9C91 - chains A and B; structure by electron microscopy, 2.78 A resolution.

== Chain A ==
Molecule: Sulfite reductase [NADPH] flavoprotein alpha-component
Source organism: Escherichia coli
Notes: EC 1.8.1.2
Reference sequence: A0A8S7Y2L5 (A0A8S7Y2L5_ECOLX); residues 64-599 here = UniProt positions 64-599
Amino-acid sequence (575 residues; numbered 25 to 599; the number before each row is that of its first residue):
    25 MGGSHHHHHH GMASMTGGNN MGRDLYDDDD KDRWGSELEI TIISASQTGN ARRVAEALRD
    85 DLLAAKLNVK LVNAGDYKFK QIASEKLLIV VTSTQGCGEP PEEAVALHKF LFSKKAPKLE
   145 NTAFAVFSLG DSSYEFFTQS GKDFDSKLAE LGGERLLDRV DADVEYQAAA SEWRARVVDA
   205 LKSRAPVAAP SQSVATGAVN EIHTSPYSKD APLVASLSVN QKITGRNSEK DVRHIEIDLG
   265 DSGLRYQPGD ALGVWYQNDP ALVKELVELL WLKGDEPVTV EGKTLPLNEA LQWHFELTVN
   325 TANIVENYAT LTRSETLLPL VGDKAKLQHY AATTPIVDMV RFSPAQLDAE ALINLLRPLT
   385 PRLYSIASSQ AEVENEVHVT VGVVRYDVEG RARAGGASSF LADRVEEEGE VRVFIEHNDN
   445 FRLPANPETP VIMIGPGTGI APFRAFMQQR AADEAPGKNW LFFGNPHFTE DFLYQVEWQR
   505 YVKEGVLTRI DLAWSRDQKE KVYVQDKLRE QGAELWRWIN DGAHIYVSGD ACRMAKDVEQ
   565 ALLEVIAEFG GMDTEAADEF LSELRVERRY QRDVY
Disordered / not traced: 25-63, 208-225
Construct notes: initiating methionine (25); expression tag (26-63); conflict C121 (Glu in A0A8S7Y2L5), T162 (Cys in A0A8S7Y2L5), P454 (Ser in A0A8S7Y2L5), S552 (Cys in A0A8S7Y2L5), C556 (Asn in A0A8S7Y2L5)
Small-molecule neighbours:
  - FAD (flavin-adenine dinucleotide): Q71, T322, V323, A356, T357, R386, L387, Y388, S389, T404, V405, G406, V408, Y410, G419, G420, A421, S422, S423, T462, A465, D597, Y599
  - FMN (flavin mononucleotide): A69, S70, Q71, T72, G73, N74, A75, S117, T118, Q119, G120, C121, G122, L153, G154, D155, Y158, F160, F161, T162, Y599
From the paper describing this entry:
  - conformationally variable residues (loop rearrangement, side-chain flip): Y158, R250
  - contacts within the chain: T404-Y498 (hydrogen bond), H258-Y498 (hydrogen bond)
  - binding site for flavin mononucleotide: Y599

== Chain B ==
Molecule: Sulfite reductase [NADPH] hemoprotein beta-component
Source organism: Escherichia coli
Notes: EC 1.8.1.2
Reference sequence: A0A090HXE8 (A0A090HXE8_ECOLX); residues 1-570 here = UniProt positions 1-570
Amino-acid sequence (570 residues; row label = number of the first residue in the row):
     1 MSEKHPGPLV VEGKLTDAER MKHESNYLRG TIAEDLNDGL TGGFKGDNFL LIRFHGMYQQ
    61 DDRDIRAERA EQKLEPRHAM LLRCRLPGGV ITTKQWQAID KFAGENTIYG SIRLTNRQTF
   121 QFHGILKKNV KPVHQMLHSV GLDALATAND MNRNVLCTSN PYESQLHAEA YEWAKKISEH
   181 LLPRTRAYAE IWLDQEKVAT TDEEPILGQT YLPRKFKTTV VIPPQNDIDL HANDMNFVAI
   241 AENGKLVGFN LLVGGGLSIE HGNKKTYART ASEFGYLPLE HTLAVAEAVV TTQRDWGNRT
   301 DRKNAKTKYT LERVGVETFK AEVERRAGIK FEPIRPYEFT GRGDRIGWVK GIDDNWHLTL
   361 FIENGRILDY PARPLKTGLL EIAKIHKGDF RITANQNLII AGVPESEKAK IEKIAKESGL
   421 MNAVTPQREN SMACVSFPTC PLAMAEAERF LPSFIDNIDN LMAKHGVSDE HIVMRVTGCP
   481 NGCGRAMLAE VGLVGKAPGR YNLHLGGNRI GTRIPRMYKE NITEPEILAS LDELIGRWAK
   541 EREAGEGFGD FTVRAGIIRP VLDPARDLWD
Bound ions: K+: N395, N397; 4Fe-4S cluster Fe: C434, C440, C479, C483; siroheme Fe near C483 (its only coordinating residue here)
Small-molecule neighbours:
  - 4Fe-4S cluster (SF4): C434, V435, S436, C440, L442, A443, T477, G478, C479, N481, G482, C483
  - siroheme (SRM): Y58, Q60, L81, R83, R113, T115, N116, R117, T119, Q121, H123, N154, R214, K215, K217, A232, G256, L257, S258, K306, Q396, A433, C434, V435, T439, C440, P441, L442, N481, G482, C483, R485
From the paper describing this entry:
  - contacts within the chain: D38-K127 (salt bridge), R53-N149, R53-Y58, D61-R66 (salt bridge), R63-F437
  - specificity-determining residues: G262 (by similarity / conservation)
  - conformationally variable residues (order/disorder transition, side-chain flip): A146 to A148, N149 to R153, R184 to Q209
  - binding site for siroheme: Y58, Q60
  - binding site for phosphate ion: R83, K215, K217

== How chain A and chain B interact ==
Contacting residue pairs - 39 pairs, chain A then chain B:
  Q245(A) - E71(B)  hydrogen bond (side chain-backbone)
  Q245(A) - Q72(B)
  K246(A) - Q72(B)
  I247(A) - Q72(B)
  I247(A) - K73(B)
  T248(A) - Q72(B)
  T248(A) - L74(B)
  G249(A) - Q72(B)
  G249(A) - L74(B)
  R250(A) - I65(B)
  R250(A) - E68(B)  salt bridge
  N251(A) - R77(B)
  H258(A) - K73(B)
  F492(A) - G39(B)
  F492(A) - T41(B)
  F492(A) - G42(B)
  F492(A) - E75(B)
  T493(A) - R69(B)  hydrogen bond (backbone-side chain)
  T493(A) - L126(B)
  E494(A) - R69(B)  salt bridge
  E494(A) - L74(B)
  F496(A) - L40(B)
  F496(A) - L74(B)
  Y498(A) - K73(B)
  Q499(A) - L40(B)  hydrogen bond (side chain-backbone)
  Q499(A) - K73(B)  hydrogen bond (backbone-backbone)
  Q499(A) - L74(B)
  Q499(A) - E75(B)  hydrogen bond
  V500(A) - K73(B)
  V500(A) - L74(B)
  V500(A) - E75(B)
  E501(A) - K73(B)
  Q503(A) - L40(B)  hydrogen bond (side chain-backbone)
  Q503(A) - T41(B)
  Q503(A) - E75(B)  hydrogen bond
  V506(A) - L40(B)  hydrophobic
  I514(A) - L40(B)  hydrophobic
  L516(A) - G39(B)
  D521(A) - K128(B)
Interface residues without a listed pair, chain A (22 interface residues in all): E260
The authors on this interface:
  - residue pairs: I247(A)-Q72(B) (backbone contact), T248(A)-Q72(B) (backbone contact), H258(A)-K73(B) (cation-pi contact), F496(A)-L40(B), Q503(A)-L40(B), V506(A)-L40(B), I65(B)-R250(A), E68(B)-R250(A)
  - hot spots on chain A (mutagenesis) - F496D: abolished binding to Sulfite reductase [NADPH] hemoprotein beta-component (chain B) (citing earlier work)
  - hot spots on chain A (mutagenesis) - V500D (300-fold): decreased binding to Sulfite reductase [NADPH] hemoprotein beta-component (chain B) (citing earlier work)
  - interface residues, chain B: L40(B)

== Overview ==
The interface between chain A and chain B involves 22 residues on one side and 15 on the other, with 7
hydrogen bonds and 2 salt bridges. Among the polar pairs are R250(A)-E68(B), E494(A)-R69(B) and
Q245(A)-E71(B). The paper describes backbone contacts between I247(A) and Q72(B) and T248(A) and Q72(B); a
cation-pi contact between H258(A) and K73(B); contacts between F496(A) and L40(B), Q503(A) and L40(B) and
V506(A) and L40(B) among others. From the paper: a binding site for phosphate ion at R83(B), K215(B) and
K217(B); F496D of chain A abolishes binding to Sulfite reductase [NADPH] hemoprotein beta-component (chain B).
Chain A is Sulfite reductase [NADPH] flavoprotein alpha-component and chain B is Sulfite reductase [NADPH]
hemoprotein beta-component, both from Escherichia coli; the structure, Assimilatory NADPH-dependent sulfite
reductase minimal dimer, was determined by electron microscopy.
